8CO6 - chains M and m of the 29 polymer chains in the assembly; structure by electron microscopy, 4.70 A resolution (low resolution: residue-level contacts below are approximate; hydrogen-bond / salt-bridge calls are withheld).

Chain M:
Molecule: Outer capsid glycoprotein VP7
From: Rotavirus A
UniProt: A0A1Q2TSM6 (A0A1Q2TSM6_9VIRU); residues 1-326 here = UniProt positions 1-326
Sequence (326 residues; numbered 1 to 326; the number before each row is that of its first residue):
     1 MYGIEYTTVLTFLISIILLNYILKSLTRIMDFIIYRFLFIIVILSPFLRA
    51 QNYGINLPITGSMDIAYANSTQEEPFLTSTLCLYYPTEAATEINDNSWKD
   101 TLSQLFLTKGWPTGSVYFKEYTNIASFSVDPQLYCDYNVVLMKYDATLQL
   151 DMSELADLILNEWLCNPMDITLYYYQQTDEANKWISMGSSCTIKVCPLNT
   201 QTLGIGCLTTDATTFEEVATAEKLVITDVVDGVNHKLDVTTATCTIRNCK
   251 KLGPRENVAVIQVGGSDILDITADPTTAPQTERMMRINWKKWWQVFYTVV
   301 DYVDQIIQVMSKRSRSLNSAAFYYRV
Not modelled in the structure: 1-50, 69-77
Disulfides: Cys82-Cys135, Cys165-Cys249, Cys191-Cys244, Cys196-Cys207

Chain m:
Molecule: Intermediate capsid protein VP6
From: Rotavirus A
UniProt: A2T3S6 (A2T3S6_9VIRU); residue numbers follow UniProt; this construct covers 1-397
Sequence (397 residues; row label = number of the first residue in the row):
     1 MDVLYSLSKTLKDARDKIVEGTLYSNVSDLIQQFNQMIITMNGNEFQTGG
    51 IGNLPIRNWNFNFGLLGTTLLNLDANYVETARNTIDYFVDFVDNVCMDEM
   101 VRESQRNGIAPQSDSLRKLSAIKFKRINFDNSSEYIENWNLQNRRQRTGF
   151 TFHKPNIFPYSASFTLNRSQPAHDNLMGTMWLNAGSEIQVAGFDYSCAIN
   201 APANIQQFEHIVPLRRVLTTATITLLPDAERFSFPRVINSADGATTWFFN
   251 PVILRPNNVEVEFLLNGQIINTYQARFGTIVARNFDTIRLSFQLMRPPNM
   301 TPAVAVLFPNAQPFEHHATVGLTLRIESAVCESVLADASETLLANVTSVR
   351 QEYAIPVGPVFPPGMNWTDLITNYSPSREDNLQRVFTVASIRSMLIK

Interface between chain M and chain m:
Contacting residue pairs - 28 pairs, chain M then chain m:
  Asn56(M) - Asn167(m)
  Pro58(M) - Leu166(m)
  Pro58(M) - Asn167(m)
  Ile59(M) - Phe164(m)
  Ile59(M) - Thr165(m)
  Ile59(M) - Leu166(m)
  Ile59(M) - Ala241(m)
  Thr60(M) - Phe164(m)
  Thr60(M) - Thr165(m)
  Thr60(M) - Ala241(m)
  Gly61(M) - Phe164(m)
  Gly61(M) - Ala241(m)
  Ser62(M) - Ala162(m)
  Ser62(M) - Phe164(m)
  Ser62(M) - Asn239(m)
  Met63(M) - Ala162(m)
  Met63(M) - Ser163(m)
  Met63(M) - Phe164(m)
  Met63(M) - Met180(m)
  Tyr67(M) - Asn239(m)
  Tyr67(M) - Asp242(m)
  Tyr67(M) - Gly243(m)
  Ala68(M) - Ala244(m)
  Glu180(M) - Asn310(m)
  Asp274(M) - Asn310(m)
  Thr277(M) - Pro309(m)
  Pro279(M) - Pro313(m)
  Ser314(M) - Pro171(m)
Other interface residues (no listed pair), chain M (22 interface residues in all): Asp64, Ile65, Lys251, Leu252, Pro254, Glu256, Thr272, Thr276
Other interface residues (no listed pair), chain m (25 interface residues in all): Tyr160, Ala172, Trp181, Phe232, Arg236, Ile238, Thr245, Ala311, Gln312

Summary:
22 residues of chain M and 25 residues of chain m are in contact.
Chain M is Outer capsid glycoprotein VP7 and chain m is Intermediate capsid protein VP6, both from Rotavirus
A; the structure, Subtomogram average of Immature Rotavirus TLP penton, was determined by electron microscopy
(same publication as 8BP8 and 8COA).
